Entry 8TJO (electron microscopy, 3.61 A resolution); this record covers chains A and D of the 6 polymer chains in the assembly.

[Chain A]
Name: EryAI, 6-deoxyerythronolide-B synthase EryA3, modules 5 and 6
Source organism: Saccharopolyspora erythraea
Notes: EC 2.3.1.94; fragment: DEBS Module 1, Subunit A  + EryA3
Sequence (1784 residues; numbered 1 to 1784; the number before each row is that of its first residue):
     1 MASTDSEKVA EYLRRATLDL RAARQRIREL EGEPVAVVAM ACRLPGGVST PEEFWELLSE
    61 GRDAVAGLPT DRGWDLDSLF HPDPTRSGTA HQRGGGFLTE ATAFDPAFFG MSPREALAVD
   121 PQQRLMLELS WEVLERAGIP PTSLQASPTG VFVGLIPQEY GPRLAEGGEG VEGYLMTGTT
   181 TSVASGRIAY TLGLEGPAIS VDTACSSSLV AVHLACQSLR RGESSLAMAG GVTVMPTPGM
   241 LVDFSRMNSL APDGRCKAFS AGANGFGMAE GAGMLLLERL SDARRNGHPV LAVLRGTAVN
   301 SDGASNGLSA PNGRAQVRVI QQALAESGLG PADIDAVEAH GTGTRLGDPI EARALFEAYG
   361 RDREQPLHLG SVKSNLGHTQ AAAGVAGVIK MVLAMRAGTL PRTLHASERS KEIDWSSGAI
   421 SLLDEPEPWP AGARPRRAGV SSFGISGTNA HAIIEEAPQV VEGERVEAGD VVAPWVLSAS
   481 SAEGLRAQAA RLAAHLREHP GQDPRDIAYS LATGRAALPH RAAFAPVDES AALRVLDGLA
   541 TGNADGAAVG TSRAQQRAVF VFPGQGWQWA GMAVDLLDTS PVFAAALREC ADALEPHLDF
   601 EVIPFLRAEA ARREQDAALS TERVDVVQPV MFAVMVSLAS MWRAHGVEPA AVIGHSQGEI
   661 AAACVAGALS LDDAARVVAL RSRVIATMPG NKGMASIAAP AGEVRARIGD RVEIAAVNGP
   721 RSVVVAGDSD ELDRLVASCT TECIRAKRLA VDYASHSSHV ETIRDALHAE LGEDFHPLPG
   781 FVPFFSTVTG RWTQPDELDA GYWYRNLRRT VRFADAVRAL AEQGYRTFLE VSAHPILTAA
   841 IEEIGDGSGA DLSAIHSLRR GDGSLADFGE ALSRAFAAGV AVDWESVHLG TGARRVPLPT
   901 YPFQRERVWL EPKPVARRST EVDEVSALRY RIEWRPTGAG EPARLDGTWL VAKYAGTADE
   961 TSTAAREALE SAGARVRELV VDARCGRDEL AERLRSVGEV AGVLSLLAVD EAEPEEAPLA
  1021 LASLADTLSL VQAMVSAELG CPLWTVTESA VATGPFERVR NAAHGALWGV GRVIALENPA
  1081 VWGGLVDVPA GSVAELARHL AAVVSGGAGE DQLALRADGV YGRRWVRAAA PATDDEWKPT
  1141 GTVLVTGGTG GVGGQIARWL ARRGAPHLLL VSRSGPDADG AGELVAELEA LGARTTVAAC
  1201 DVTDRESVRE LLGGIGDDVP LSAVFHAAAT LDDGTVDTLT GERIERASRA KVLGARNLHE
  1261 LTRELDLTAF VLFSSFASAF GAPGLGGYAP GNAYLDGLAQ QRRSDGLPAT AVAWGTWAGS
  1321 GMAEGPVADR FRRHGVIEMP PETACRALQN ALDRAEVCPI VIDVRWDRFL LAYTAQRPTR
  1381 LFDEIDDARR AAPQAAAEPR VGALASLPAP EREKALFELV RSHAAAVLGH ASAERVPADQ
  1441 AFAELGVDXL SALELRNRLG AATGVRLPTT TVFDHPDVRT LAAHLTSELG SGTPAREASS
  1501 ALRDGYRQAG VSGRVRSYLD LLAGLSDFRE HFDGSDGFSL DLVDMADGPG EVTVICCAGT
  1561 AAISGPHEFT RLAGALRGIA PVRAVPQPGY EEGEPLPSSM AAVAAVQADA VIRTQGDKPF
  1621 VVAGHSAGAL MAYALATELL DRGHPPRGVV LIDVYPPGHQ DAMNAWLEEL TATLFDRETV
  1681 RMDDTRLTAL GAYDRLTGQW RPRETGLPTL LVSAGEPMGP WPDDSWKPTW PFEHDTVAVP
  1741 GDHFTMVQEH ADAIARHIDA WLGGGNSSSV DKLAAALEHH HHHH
Disordered / not traced: 1, 691-781, 794-808, 1391-1403, 1491-1784
Modified positions: 4HH (4'-phosphopanthetheine-serine) at position 1449

[Chain D]
Name: Antibody Fragment 1B2, Light Chain
Source organism: Homo sapiens
Notes: antibody fragment or engineered binder
Sequence (236 residues; numbered 1 to 236; the number before each row is that of its first residue):
     1 LFAIPLVVPF YSHSALDVVM TQSPLSLPVT PGEPASISCR SSQSLLHSNG YNYLDWYLQK
    61 PGQSPQLLIY LGSNRASGVP DRFSGSGSGT DFTLKISRVE AEDVGVYYCM QSLQTPRLTF
   121 GPGTKVDIKR TVAAPSVFIF PPSDEQLKSG TASVVCLLNN FYPRGAKVQW KVDNALQSGN
   181 SQESVTEQDS KDSTYSLSST LTLSKADYEK HKVYACEVTH QGLSSPVTKS FNRGEC
Disordered / not traced: 1-16, 173-176, 210-214, 232-236
Cystine bridges: Cys39-Cys109, Cys156-Cys216

[Interface between chain A and chain D]
Residue-residue contacts (12):
  Ala2(A) - Thr115(D)
  Asp5(A) - His47(D)  salt bridge
  Lys8(A) - Tyr53(D)
  Lys8(A) - Ser112(D)
  Lys8(A) - Thr115(D)
  Tyr12(A) - Asp55(D)
  Tyr12(A) - Leu71(D)  hydrophobic
  Tyr12(A) - Ser112(D)
  Arg15(A) - Tyr70(D)
  Arg15(A) - Ser77(D)  hydrogen bond
  Asp19(A) - Tyr70(D)  hydrogen bond
  Asp19(A) - Ser77(D)
Other interface residues (no listed pair), chain A (7 interface residues in all): Ala16
Other interface residues (no listed pair), chain D (10 interface residues in all): Arg75, Ala76

[Overview]
7 residues of chain A and 10 residues of chain D are in contact; the contacts include 2 hydrogen bonds and 1
salt bridge. Polar contacts include Asp5(A)-His47(D), Arg15(A)-Ser77(D) and Asp19(A)-Tyr70(D).
Here chain A is EryAI, 6-deoxyerythronolide-B synthase EryA3, modules 5 and 6 (Saccharopolyspora erythraea)
and chain D is Antibody Fragment 1B2, Light Chain (Homo sapiens). Entry 8TJO (Crosslinked 6-deoxyerythronolide
B synthase (DEBS) Module 1 in complex with antibody fragment 1B2: Crosslinked Intra-State 1) was determined by
electron microscopy (same publication as 8TPW, 8TPX, 8TKO, 8TJN and 8TJP).
